Entry 8F1I (electron microscopy, 3.00 A resolution); this record covers chains J and M of the 10 polymer chains in the assembly.

== Chain J ==
Name: DNA-directed RNA polymerase subunit beta'
From: Escherichia coli
Notes: EC 2.7.7.6
Reference sequence: P0A8T7 (RPOC_ECOLI); residues 1-1407 here = UniProt positions 1-1407
Sequence (1430 residues; each row starts with the number of its first residue):
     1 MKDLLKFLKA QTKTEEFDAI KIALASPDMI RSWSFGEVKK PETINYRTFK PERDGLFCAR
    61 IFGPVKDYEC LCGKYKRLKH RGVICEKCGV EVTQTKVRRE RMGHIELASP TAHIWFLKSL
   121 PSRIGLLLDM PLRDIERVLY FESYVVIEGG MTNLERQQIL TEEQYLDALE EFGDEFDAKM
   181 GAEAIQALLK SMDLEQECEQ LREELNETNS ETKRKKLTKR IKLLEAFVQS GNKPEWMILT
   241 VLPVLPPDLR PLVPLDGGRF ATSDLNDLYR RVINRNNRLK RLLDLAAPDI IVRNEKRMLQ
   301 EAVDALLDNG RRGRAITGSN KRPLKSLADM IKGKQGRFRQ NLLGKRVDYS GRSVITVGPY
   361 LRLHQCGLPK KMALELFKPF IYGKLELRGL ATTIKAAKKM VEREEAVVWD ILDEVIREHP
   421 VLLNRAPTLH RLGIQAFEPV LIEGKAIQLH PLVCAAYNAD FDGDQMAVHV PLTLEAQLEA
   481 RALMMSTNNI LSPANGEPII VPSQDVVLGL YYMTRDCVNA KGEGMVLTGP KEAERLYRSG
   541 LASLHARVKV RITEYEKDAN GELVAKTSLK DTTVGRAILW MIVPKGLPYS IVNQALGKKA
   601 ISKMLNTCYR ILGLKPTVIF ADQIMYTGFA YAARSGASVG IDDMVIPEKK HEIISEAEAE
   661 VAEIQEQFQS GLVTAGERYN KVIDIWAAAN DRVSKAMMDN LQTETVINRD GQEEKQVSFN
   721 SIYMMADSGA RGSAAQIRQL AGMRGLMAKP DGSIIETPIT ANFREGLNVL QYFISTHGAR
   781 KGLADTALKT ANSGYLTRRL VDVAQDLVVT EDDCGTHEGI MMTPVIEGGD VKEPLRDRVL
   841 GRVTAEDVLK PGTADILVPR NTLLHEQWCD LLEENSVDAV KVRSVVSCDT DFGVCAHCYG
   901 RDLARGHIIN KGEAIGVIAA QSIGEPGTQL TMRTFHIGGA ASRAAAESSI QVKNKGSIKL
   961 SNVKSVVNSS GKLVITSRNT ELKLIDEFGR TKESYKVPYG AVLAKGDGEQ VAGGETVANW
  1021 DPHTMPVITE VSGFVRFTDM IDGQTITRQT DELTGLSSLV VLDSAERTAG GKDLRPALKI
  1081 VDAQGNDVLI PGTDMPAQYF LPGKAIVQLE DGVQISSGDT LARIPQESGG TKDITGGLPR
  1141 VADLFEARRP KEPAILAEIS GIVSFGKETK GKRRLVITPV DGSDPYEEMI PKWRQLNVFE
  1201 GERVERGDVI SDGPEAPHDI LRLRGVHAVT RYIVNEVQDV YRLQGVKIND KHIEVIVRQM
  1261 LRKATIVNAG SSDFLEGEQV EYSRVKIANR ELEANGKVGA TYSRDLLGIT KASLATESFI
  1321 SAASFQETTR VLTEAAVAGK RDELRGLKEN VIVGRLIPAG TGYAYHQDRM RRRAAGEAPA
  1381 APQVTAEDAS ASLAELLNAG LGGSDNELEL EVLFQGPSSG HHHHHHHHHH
Unresolved in the structure: 1-2, 935-947, 1127-1135, 1374-1430
Construct notes: expression tag (1408-1430)
Bound ions: Zn2+ site 1: Cys70, Cys72, Cys85, Cys88; Mg2+: Asp460, Asp462, Asp464; Zn2+ site 2: Cys814, Cys888, Cys895, Cys898

== Chain M ==
Name: RNA polymerase sigma-54 factor
From: Escherichia coli
Reference sequence: P24255 (RP54_ECOLI); residue numbers follow UniProt; this construct covers 1-477
Sequence (480 residues; numbered -2 to 477; the number before each row is that of its first residue; numbers below 1 keep their minus sign (Ser-2 is residue -2)):
    -2 SEFMKQGLQL RLSQQLAMTP QLQQAIRLLQ LSTLELQQEL QQALESNPLL EQIDTHEEID
    58 TRETQDSETL DTADALEQKE MPEELPLDAS WDTIYTAGTP SGTSGDYIDD ELPVYQGETT
   118 QTLQDYLMWQ VELTPFSDTD RAIATSIVDA VDETGYLTVP LEDILESIGD EEIDIDEVEA
   178 VLKRIQRFDP VGVAAKDLRD CLLIQLSQFD KTTPWLEEAR LIISDHLDLL ANHDFRTLMR
   238 VTRLKEDVLK EAVNLIQSLD PRPGQSIQTG EPEYVIPDVL VRKHNGHWTV ELNSDSIPRL
   298 QINQHYASMC NNARNDGDSQ FIRSNLQDAK WLIKSLESRN DTLLRVSRCI VEQQQAFFEQ
   358 GEEYMKPMVL ADIAQAVEMH ESTISRVTTQ KYLHSPRGIF ELKYFFSSHV NTEGGGEASS
   418 TAIRALVKKL IAAENPAKPL SDSKLTSLLS EQGIMVARRT VAKYRESLSI PPSNQRKQLV
Unresolved in the structure: -2 to 11, 52-111, 477
Construct notes: expression tag (-2 to 0)

== How chain J and chain M interact ==
Contacting residue pairs - 48 pairs, chain J then chain M:
  Asp3(J) - Ile165(M)
  Asp3(J) - Gly166(M)
  Leu4(J) - Ala139(M)
  Leu4(J) - Ser143(M)
  Leu4(J) - Ser164(M)
  Leu4(J) - Ile165(M)  hydrogen bond (backbone-backbone)
  Leu8(J) - Thr142(M)
  Glu42(J) - Gln35(M)  hydrogen bond
  Asn45(J) - Leu31(M)
  Phe49(J) - Glu270(M)
  Glu52(J) - Gln35(M)
  Arg77(J) - Asp146(M)  salt bridge
  Arg77(J) - Ala147(M)
  Arg77(J) - Thr155(M)
  Arg77(J) - Val156(M)
  Leu78(J) - Asp146(M)  hydrogen bond (backbone-side chain)
  Lys79(J) - Glu163(M)  salt bridge
  Lys79(J) - Ser164(M)
  Arg81(J) - Ser164(M)  hydrogen bond (side chain-backbone)
  Pro251(J) - Gln113(M)
  Leu252(J) - Tyr112(M)
  Val253(J) - Tyr112(M)  hydrophobic
  Pro254(J) - Tyr112(M)
  Gly257(J) - Tyr271(M)
  Gly258(J) - Tyr271(M)
  Asn274(J) - Gln38(M)  hydrogen bond
  Asn277(J) - Glu42(M)
  Arg278(J) - Leu41(M)  hydrogen bond (side chain-backbone)
  Arg278(J) - Glu42(M)
  Arg278(J) - Asn44(M)
  Arg278(J) - Pro45(M)  hydrogen bond (side chain-backbone)
  Arg281(J) - Glu42(M)
  Arg281(J) - Ser43(M)
  Leu282(J) - Pro45(M)  hydrophobic
  Leu285(J) - Ser43(M)
  Pro288(J) - Asp315(M)
  Pro288(J) - Phe318(M)
  Ile290(J) - Asp315(M)
  Ile291(J) - Tyr303(M)
  Asn294(J) - His302(M)
  Asn294(J) - Tyr303(M)  hydrogen bond
  Glu295(J) - Tyr303(M)  hydrogen bond
  Thr393(J) - Arg181(M)
  Ile394(J) - Trp126(M)  hydrophobic
  Ile394(J) - Leu130(M)  hydrophobic
  Lys395(J) - Asp186(M)
  Lys398(J) - Tyr123(M)
  Lys399(J) - Asp186(M)  salt bridge
Other interface residues (no listed pair), chain J (39 interface residues in all): Leu5, Tyr46, Thr48, Asp67, Tyr68, Ala287
Other interface residues (no listed pair), chain M (40 interface residues in all): Leu47, Gln127, Asp135, Thr136, Asp160, Arg184, Phe185, Met306

== In short ==
39 residues of chain J and 40 residues of chain M are in contact; the contacts include 9 hydrogen bonds and 3
salt bridges. Among the polar pairs are Arg77(J)-Asp146(M), Lys79(J)-Glu163(M) and Lys399(J)-Asp186(M). The
Zn2+ site 1 is built by Cys70(J), Cys72(J), Cys85(J) and Cys88(J).
Chain J is DNA-directed RNA polymerase subunit beta' and chain M is RNA polymerase sigma-54 factor, both from
Escherichia coli; the structure, SigN RNA polymerase early-melted intermediate bound to mismatch fragment
dhsU36mm1 (-12T), was determined by electron microscopy together with 8F1J and 8F1K from the same study.
